6ZI4 - chains H and M of the 4 polymer chains in the assembly; structure by X-ray diffraction, 2.80 A resolution.

# Chain H
Name: Reaction center protein H chain
Organism: Blastochloris viridis
UniProt: P06008 (RCEH_BLAVI); residues 1-258 here = UniProt positions 1-258
Amino-acid sequence (258 residues; numbered 1 to 258; the number before each row is that of its first residue):
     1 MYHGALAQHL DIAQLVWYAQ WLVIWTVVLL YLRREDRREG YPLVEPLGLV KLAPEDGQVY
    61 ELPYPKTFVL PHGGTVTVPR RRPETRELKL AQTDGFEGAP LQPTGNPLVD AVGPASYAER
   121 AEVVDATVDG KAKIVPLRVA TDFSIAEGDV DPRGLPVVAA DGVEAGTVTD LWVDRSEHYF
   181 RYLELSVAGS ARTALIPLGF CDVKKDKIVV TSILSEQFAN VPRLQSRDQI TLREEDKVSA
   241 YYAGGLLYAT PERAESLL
Modified residues: Met-1 (N-formylmethionine; FME)
Ligand contacts: heptane-1,2,3-triol (HTO): His-3, Gly-4, Ala-5
Curated features (UniProtKB/Swiss-Prot):
  - modified residue: Met-1 (N-formylmethionine)

# Chain M
Name: Reaction center protein M chain
Organism: Blastochloris viridis
UniProt: P06010 (RCEM_BLAVI); residues 1-323 here correspond to UniProt positions 2-324 (UniProt number = residue number + 1)
Amino-acid sequence (323 residues; row label = number of the first residue in the row):
     1 ADYQTIYTQI QARGPHITVS GEWGDNDRVG KPFYSYWLGK IGDAQIGPIY LGASGIAAFA
    61 FGSTAILIIL FNMAAEVHFD PLQFFRQFFW LGLYPPKAQY GMGIPPLHDG GWWLMAGLFM
   121 TLSLGSWWIR VYSRARALGL GTHIAWNFAA AIFFVLCIGC IHPTLVGSWS EGVPFGIWPH
   181 IDWLTAFSIR YGNFYYCPWH GFSIGFAYGC GLLFAAHGAT ILAVARFGGD REIEQITDRG
   241 TAVERAALFW RWTIGFNATI ESVHRWGWFF SLMVMVSASV GILLTGTFVD NWYLWCVKHG
   301 AAPDYPAYLP ATPDPASLPG APK
Ion coordination: Fe ion: His-217, Glu-232, His-264 (shared with 2 residues of chain L)
Ligand contacts:
  - bacteriochlorophyll b (BCB), molecule 1: Leu-38, Met-120, Phe-154, Val-155, Ile-158, Val-173, Ile-177, Trp-178, His-180, Ile-181, Trp-183, Leu-184
  - bacteriochlorophyll b (BCB), molecule 2: Gly-62, Ala-65, Ile-66, Ile-69, Met-120, Leu-124, Phe-148, Ala-151, Ile-152, Phe-154, Val-155, Ile-158, Phe-175, Trp-183, Leu-184, Thr-185, Phe-187, Ser-188, Phe-194, Tyr-195, Cys-197, Trp-199, His-200, Ser-203, Ile-204, Ala-207, Tyr-208, Val-274, Met-275, Ala-278, Gly-281, Ile-282
  - bacteriochlorophyll b (BCB), molecule 3: Leu-184, Tyr-195, Tyr-208
  - bacteriochlorophyll b (BCB), molecule 4: Tyr-195, His-200, Gly-201, Ile-204, Gly-205, Tyr-208, Gly-209, Leu-212, Phe-270
  - bacteriopheophytin b (BPB), molecule 1: Ala-58, Phe-59, Gly-62, Ser-123, Leu-124, Trp-127, Val-131, Ile-144, Asn-147, Phe-148, Ala-151, Ser-271, Val-274, Met-275
  - bacteriopheophytin b (BPB), molecule 2: Tyr-208, Gly-211, Leu-212, Ala-215, Ala-216, Trp-250, Thr-253, Ile-254
  - menaquinone-7 (MQ7): Leu-212, Leu-213, Ala-216, His-217, Thr-220, Val-243, Ala-246, Ala-247, Trp-250, Ile-254, Phe-256, Asn-257, Ala-258, Thr-259, Ile-260, Val-263, Trp-266, Phe-270
  - 15-cis-1,2-dihydroneurosporene (NS5): Ile-66, Ile-69, Leu-70, Met-73, Phe-88, Trp-113, Leu-114, Gly-117, Leu-118, Met-120, Thr-121, Val-155, Leu-156, Ile-158, Gly-159, Cys-160, Trp-169, Val-173, Pro-174, Phe-175, Gly-176, Ile-177, His-180
Curated features (UniProtKB/Swiss-Prot):
  - binding site ((7R,8Z)-bacteriochlorophyll b): His-180, His-200
  - binding site (Fe cation): His-217, Glu-232, His-264
  - binding site (a ubiquinone): Trp-250

# Chain H / chain M interface
Contacting residue pairs - 123 pairs, chain H then chain M:
  His-3(H) / Thr-287(M)
  His-3(H) / Phe-288(M)
  Gly-4(H) / Phe-288(M)
  Asp-11(H) / Trp-295(M)  hydrogen bond
  Asp-11(H) / Lys-298(M)  salt bridge
  Asp-11(H) / His-299(M)  salt bridge
  Ile-12(H) / Phe-288(M)  hydrophobic
  Ala-13(H) / Trp-199(M)
  Ala-13(H) / Val-289(M)  hydrophobic
  Ala-13(H) / Trp-295(M)
  Gln-14(H) / Trp-295(M)
  Gln-14(H) / His-299(M)
  Val-16(H) / Trp-199(M)
  Val-16(H) / Val-280(M)  hydrophobic
  Trp-17(H) / Pro-198(M)  hydrophobic
  Trp-17(H) / Trp-199(M)
  Trp-17(H) / Phe-202(M)  hydrophobic
  Gln-20(H) / Trp-199(M)  hydrogen bond
  Gln-20(H) / Phe-202(M)
  Gln-20(H) / Met-273(M)
  Gln-20(H) / Ser-277(M)  hydrogen bond
  Trp-21(H) / Phe-202(M)
  Ile-24(H) / Phe-202(M)  hydrophobic
  Ile-24(H) / Phe-206(M)  hydrophobic
  Val-27(H) / Phe-269(M)  hydrophobic
  Val-28(H) / Trp-266(M)  hydrophobic
  Tyr-31(H) / Arg-265(M)  hydrogen bond
  Leu-32(H) / Arg-265(M)
  Leu-32(H) / Trp-266(M)  hydrophobic
  Leu-32(H) / Phe-269(M)  hydrophobic
  Arg-33(H) / Phe-256(M)
  Arg-33(H) / Asn-257(M)  hydrogen bond (side chain-backbone)
  Arg-33(H) / Trp-266(M)
  Glu-35(H) / Thr-259(M)
  Glu-35(H) / Ser-262(M)
  Glu-35(H) / Arg-265(M)
  Asp-36(H) / Asn-257(M)
  Asp-36(H) / Ala-258(M)
  Asp-36(H) / Thr-259(M)
  Asp-36(H) / Ser-262(M)  hydrogen bond
  Asp-36(H) / Trp-266(M)  hydrogen bond
  Arg-38(H) / Thr-259(M)
  Glu-39(H) / Ile-236(M)
  Glu-39(H) / Arg-239(M)  salt bridge
  Glu-39(H) / Thr-259(M)
  Tyr-41(H) / Arg-251(M)  hydrogen bond
  Leu-43(H) / Arg-251(M)
  Lys-66(H) / Glu-261(M)  salt bridge
  Lys-66(H) / Arg-265(M)
  Phe-68(H) / Ile-236(M)  hydrophobic
  Phe-68(H) / Thr-237(M)
  Phe-68(H) / Glu-261(M)
  Leu-70(H) / Thr-237(M)
  Val-76(H) / Thr-237(M)
  Pro-114(H) / Arg-245(M)  hydrogen bond (backbone-side chain)
  Ser-116(H) / Thr-241(M)  hydrogen bond (backbone-side chain)
  Ser-116(H) / Arg-245(M)  hydrogen bond (backbone-side chain)
  Ala-118(H) / Arg-239(M)
  Ala-118(H) / Gly-240(M)
  Ala-118(H) / Thr-241(M)
  Ala-118(H) / Glu-244(M)
  Arg-120(H) / Glu-234(M)  hydrogen bond (side chain-backbone)
  Arg-120(H) / Gln-235(M)
  Arg-120(H) / Asp-238(M)  salt bridge
  Arg-120(H) / Arg-239(M)
  Arg-120(H) / Gly-240(M)
  Ala-121(H) / Asp-238(M)  hydrogen bond (backbone-side chain)
  Asp-125(H) / Arg-231(M)  salt bridge
  Asp-125(H) / Glu-234(M)
  Lys-133(H) / Glu-234(M)  salt bridge
  Ile-134(H) / Arg-231(M)
  Asp-142(H) / Gly-14(M)
  Asp-142(H) / Pro-15(M)
  Phe-143(H) / Arg-13(M)
  Phe-143(H) / Gly-14(M)
  Ser-144(H) / Ala-12(M)
  Ser-144(H) / Arg-13(M)  hydrogen bond (backbone-backbone)
  Ile-145(H) / Ile-10(M)  hydrophobic
  Ile-145(H) / Gln-11(M)
  Ala-146(H) / Gln-11(M)  hydrogen bond (backbone-backbone)
  Ala-146(H) / Arg-13(M)
  Glu-147(H) / Tyr-36(M)
  Gly-148(H) / Tyr-36(M)
  Asp-149(H) / Gln-9(M)
  Asp-149(H) / Ile-10(M)
  Asp-149(H) / Gln-11(M)  hydrogen bond (side chain-backbone)
  Asp-149(H) / Tyr-36(M)  hydrogen bond
  Val-150(H) / Ile-10(M)
  Pro-152(H) / Ile-10(M)  hydrophobic
  Leu-171(H) / Ile-10(M)  hydrophobic
  Val-173(H) / Ala-12(M)  hydrophobic
  Arg-175(H) / Ile-17(M)
  Ser-176(H) / Ile-17(M)
  Glu-177(H) / Asp-43(M)
  His-178(H) / Ala-12(M)
  His-178(H) / Gly-14(M)
  His-178(H) / Pro-15(M)  hydrogen bond (side chain-backbone)
  His-178(H) / Ile-17(M)
  Tyr-179(H) / Gln-4(M)  hydrogen bond
  Tyr-179(H) / Thr-8(M)
  Phe-180(H) / Ile-10(M)
  Phe-180(H) / Gln-11(M)
  Phe-180(H) / Ala-12(M)  hydrophobic
  Arg-181(H) / Asp-230(M)  salt bridge
  Arg-181(H) / Arg-231(M)
  Leu-198(H) / Gln-4(M)
  Gly-199(H) / Asp-2(M)
  Gly-199(H) / Gln-4(M)
  Gly-199(H) / Arg-226(M)  hydrogen bond (backbone-side chain)
  Phe-200(H) / Arg-226(M)
  Cys-201(H) / Gln-9(M)  hydrogen bond (backbone-side chain)
  Asp-202(H) / Tyr-3(M)
  Val-203(H) / Gln-9(M)  hydrogen bond (backbone-side chain)
  Leu-232(H) / Arg-231(M)
  Leu-232(H) / Asp-238(M)
  Glu-235(H) / Arg-231(M)  salt bridge
  Asp-236(H) / Gly-240(M)
  Asp-236(H) / Thr-241(M)  hydrogen bond (side chain-backbone)
  Ser-239(H) / Arg-226(M)  hydrogen bond (side chain-backbone)
  Ser-239(H) / Phe-227(M)
  Ala-240(H) / Arg-245(M)
  Ala-243(H) / Phe-227(M)  hydrophobic
  Leu-246(H) / Arg-226(M)
Other interface residues (no listed pair), chain H (77 interface residues in all): His-9, Arg-37, Gly-40, Arg-82, Glu-84, Gly-113, Ala-115, Tyr-117, Glu-119, Tyr-182, Pro-197
Other interface residues (no listed pair), chain M (55 interface residues in all): Ala-1, Lys-40, Leu-284, Trp-292

# Summary
The interface between chain H and chain M involves 77 residues on one side and 55 on the other, with 24
hydrogen bonds and 9 salt bridges. Polar pairs include Asp-11(H)/Lys-298(M), Asp-11(H)/His-299(M) and
Glu-39(H)/Arg-239(M). Bound to chain H: heptane-1,2,3-triol.
Here chain H is Reaction center protein H chain and chain M is Reaction center protein M chain, both from
Blastochloris viridis. Entry 6ZI4 (Ultrafast Structural Response to Charge Redistribution Within a
Photosynthetic Reaction Centre - 5 ps (a) structure) was determined by X-ray diffraction, deposited together
with 6ZHW, 6ZI5, 6ZI6, 6ZI9, 6ZIA and 6ZID.
